6GOS - chains A and C of the 5 polymer chains in the assembly; structure by X-ray diffraction, 2.10 A resolution.

[Chain A]
Protein: Bacteriocin microcin B17
Source organism: Escherichia coli str. K-12 substr. MG1655
UniProt: P05834 (MCBA_ECOLX); aligned to UniProt positions 1-60 over residues 1-60 (the alignment contains insertions or deletions, so no single offset holds)
Sequence (68 residues; numbered -7 to 60; the number before each row is that of its first residue; numbers below 1 keep their minus sign (Met-7 is residue -7)):
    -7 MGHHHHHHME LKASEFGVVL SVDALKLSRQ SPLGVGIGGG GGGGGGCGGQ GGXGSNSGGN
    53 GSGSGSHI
Not modelled in the structure: -7 to 3, 23-38, 41-48, 50-54, 60
Differences from the reference sequence: initiating methionine (-7); expression tag (-6 to 0); modified residue (39, 39, 39, 45, 45, 47, 47, 47, 49, 49, 49, 54, 54, 56, 56)
Modified / non-standard residues: Cys39 (2-[2-(aminomethyl)-1,3-oxazol-4-yl]-1,3-thiazole-4-carboxylic acid; OTZ); F75 (2-(aminomethyl)-1,3-thiazole-4-carboxylic acid) at position 45; Ser47, Ser49 (2-[2-(aminomethyl)-1,3-thiazol-4-yl]-1,3-oxazole-4-carboxylic acid; TOZ); Ser54, Ser56 (2-(aminomethyl)-1,3-oxazole-4-carboxylic acid; F6N)
Ligand contacts: FMN (flavin mononucleotide): Ser56, Gly57, Ser58

[Chain C]
Protein: Microcin B17-processing protein McbC
Source organism: Escherichia coli str. K-12 substr. MG1655
UniProt: P23185 (MCBC_ECOLX); numbering as in UniProt (aligned over 1-272)
Sequence (272 residues; numbered 1 to 272; the number before each row is that of its first residue):
     1 MSKHELSLVE VTHYTDPEVL AIVKDFHVRG NFASLPEFAE RTFVSAVPLA HLEKFENKEV
    61 LFRPGFSSVI NISSSHNFSR ERLPSGINFC DKNKLSIRTI EKLLVNAFSS PDPGSVRRPY
   121 PSGGALYPIE VFLCRLSENT ENWQAGTNVY HYLPLSQALE PVATCNTQSL YRSLSGGDSE
   181 RLGKPHFALV YCIIFEKALF KYRYRGYRMA LMETGSMYQN AVLVADQIGL KNRVWAGYTD
   241 SYVAKTMNLD QRTVAPLIVQ FFGDVNDDKC LQ
Not modelled in the structure: 1, 267-272
Ligand contacts: FMN (flavin mononucleotide): Arg82, Pro84, Ser85, Arg117, Pro121, Ser122, Gly123, Gly124, Ala125, Tyr127, Arg181, Met209, Met212, Tyr218, Arg233, Val234, Trp235, Ala236, Gly237, Ile258
Reported in the primary citation:
  - binding site for flavin mononucleotide: Arg82, Arg117, Arg181, Arg233
  - catalytic residues: Lys201 (proposed by the authors, not directly observed)
  - catalytic residues: Tyr202
  - binding site for Bacteriocin microcin B17 (chain A): Tyr202
  - mutagenesis - Y202A: decreased catalytic activity
  - mutagenesis - F43A: unchanged catalytic activity

[How chain A and chain C interact]
Contacting residue pairs (10):
  Gly40(A) with His13(C); Tyr14(C)
  Ser56(A) with Gly123(C); Gly124(C), hydrogen bond (backbone-backbone); Tyr202(C); Met209(C)
  Gly57(A) with Gly124(C); Lys201(C), hydrogen bond (backbone-side chain); Tyr202(C), hydrogen bond (backbone-side chain)
  Ser58(A) with Ala125(C)
Also at the interface, not in a pair above, chain A (5 interface residues in all): Cys39
Also at the interface, not in a pair above, chain C (9 interface residues in all): Ser122
From the paper, about this interface:
  - interface residues, chain C: His13(C)

[Overview]
5 residues of chain A face 9 of chain C across their interface, with 3 hydrogen bonds. Among the polar pairs
are Gly57(A)-Lys201(C), Gly57(A)-Tyr202(C) and Ser56(A)-Gly124(C). Flavin mononucleotide is bound between
chain A and chain C. The paper reports catalytic residues Lys201(C) and Tyr202(C); Y202A of chain C reduces
catalytic activity.
Here chain A is Bacteriocin microcin B17 and chain C is Microcin B17-processing protein McbC, both from
Escherichia coli str. K-12 substr. MG1655. Entry 6GOS (E. coli Microcin synthetase McbBCD complex with
pro-MccB17 bound) was determined by X-ray diffraction together with 6GRG, 6GRH and 6GRI from the same study.
